PDB entry 6UTH | electron microscopy, 3.40 A resolution | chains W and J of the 35 polymer chains in the assembly

== Chain W (and J) ==
Protein: Proteasome subunit beta
Source organism: Thermoplasma acidophilum
Notes: EC 3.4.25.1; chain J of this document is another copy of the same molecule, construct and numbering; everything in this record applies to it too
UniProtKB: P28061 (PSB_THEAC); residues 1-203 here correspond to UniProt positions 9-211 (UniProt number = residue number + 8)
Amino-acid sequence (203 residues; numbered 1 to 203; the number before each row is that of its first residue):
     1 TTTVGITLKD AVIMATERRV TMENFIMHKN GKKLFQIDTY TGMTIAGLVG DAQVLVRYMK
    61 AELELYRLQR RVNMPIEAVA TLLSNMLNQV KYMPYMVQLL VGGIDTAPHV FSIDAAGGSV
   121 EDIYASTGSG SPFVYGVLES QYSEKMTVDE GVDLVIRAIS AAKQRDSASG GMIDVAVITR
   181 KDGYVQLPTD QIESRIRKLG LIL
UniProt features mapped onto this chain:
  - active site: Thr1 (Nucleophile)

== Chain W / chain J interface ==
Contacting residue pairs (21):
  Pro132(W) - Pro132(J)  hydrophobic
  Pro132(W) - Phe133(J)
  Phe133(W) - Pro132(J)
  Phe133(W) - Tyr135(J)  hydrophobic
  Phe133(W) - Gly136(J)
  Tyr135(W) - Arg165(J)
  Gly136(W) - Phe133(J)
  Val137(W) - Ser140(J)
  Glu139(W) - Ala161(J)
  Glu139(W) - Gln164(J)
  Glu139(W) - Arg165(J)
  Ser140(W) - Val137(J)
  Ser140(W) - Arg157(J)  hydrogen bond (backbone-side chain)
  Ser140(W) - Ala161(J)
  Gln141(W) - Gln141(J)
  Arg157(W) - Ser140(J)  hydrogen bond (side chain-backbone)
  Ala161(W) - Glu139(J)
  Ala161(W) - Ser140(J)
  Gln164(W) - Glu139(J)
  Arg165(W) - Tyr135(J)
  Arg165(W) - Glu139(J)
Also at the interface, not in a pair above, chain W (13 interface residues in all): Tyr124
Also at the interface, not in a pair above, chain J (13 interface residues in all): Tyr124

== Overview ==
The chain W/chain J interface involves 13 residues from each chain; the contacts include 2 hydrogen bonds. The
hydrogen-bonded pair is Ser140(W)-Arg157(J). UniProt lists active-site residue Thr1(W) on chain W.
Chain W and chain J are both Proteasome subunit beta (Thermoplasma acidophilum); the structure, Allosteric
coupling between alpha-rings of 20S proteasome, 20S proteasome singly capped with a PA26/E102A_PANc, together
with ..., was determined by electron microscopy, deposited together with 6UTF, 6UTG, 6UTI and 6UTJ.
